Entry 6LRS (electron microscopy, 3.37 A resolution); this record covers chains T and H of the 12 polymer chains in the assembly.

[Chain T]
Protein: Ribulose bisphosphate carboxylase small chain
Organism: Nostoc sp. (strain PCC 7120 / SAG 25.82 / UTEX 2576)
Notes: EC 4.1.1.39
Reference sequence: P06514 (RBS_NOSS1); numbering as in UniProt (aligned over 1-109)
Chain sequence (109 residues; row label = number of the first residue in the row):
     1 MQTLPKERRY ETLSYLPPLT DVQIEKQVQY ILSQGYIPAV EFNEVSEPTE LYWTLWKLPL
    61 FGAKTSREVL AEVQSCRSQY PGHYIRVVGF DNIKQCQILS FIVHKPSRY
Disordered / not traced: 107-109

[Chain H]
Protein: Ribulose bisphosphate carboxylase large chain
Organism: Nostoc sp. (strain PCC 7120 / SAG 25.82 / UTEX 2576)
Notes: EC 4.1.1.39
Reference sequence: P00879 (RBL_NOSS1); residues 1-476 here = UniProt positions 1-476
Chain sequence (476 residues; numbered 1 to 476; the number before each row is that of its first residue):
     1 MSYAQTKTQT KSGYKAGVQD YRLTYYTPDY TPKDTDILAA FRVTPQPGVP FEEAAAAVAA
    61 ESSTGTWTTV WTDLLTDLDR YKGRCYDIEP VPGEDNQFIA YIAYPLDLFE EGSITNVLTS
   121 IVGNVFGFKA LRALRLEDIR FPVAYIKTFQ GPPHGIQVER DKLNKYGRPL LGCTIKPKLG
   181 LSAKNYGRAV YECLRGGLDF TKDDENINSA PFQRWRDRFL FVADAITKAQ AETGEIKGHY
   241 LNVTAPTCEE MLKRAEYAKE LKQPIIMHDY LTAGFTANTT LARWCRDNGV LLHIHRAMHA
   301 VIDRQKNHGI HFRVLAKALR LSGGDHIHTG TVVGKLEGER GITMGFVDLL RENYVEQDKS
   361 RGIYFTQDWA SLPGVMAVAS GGIHVWHMPA LVEIFGDDSV LQFGGGTLGH PWGNAPGATA
   421 NRVALEACVQ ARNEGRNLAR EGNDVIREAA KWSPELAVAC ELWKEIKFEF EAMDTV
Disordered / not traced: 1-21, 461-476
UniProt features mapped onto this chain:
  - active site (Proton acceptor): K176, H295
  - binding site (substrate): N124, T174, K178, R296, H328, S380
  - binding site (Mg(2+)): K202, D204, E205
  - site: K335 (Transition state stabilizer)
  - modified residue: K202 (N6-carboxylysine)
Disulfide bonds: C173-C193

[How chain T and chain H interact]
Pairs across the interface (58):
  M1(T) - P411(H)
  M1(T) - W412(H)
  T3(T) - E455(H)
  L4(T) - R195(H)  hydrogen bond (backbone-side chain)
  L4(T) - G196(H)
  L4(T) - A415(H)
  L4(T) - T419(H)
  L4(T) - E455(H)
  E7(T) - E232(H)
  R8(T) - E232(H)
  R8(T) - T233(H)
  R8(T) - G234(H)
  R9(T) - T233(H)
  Y10(T) - E235(H)
  Y10(T) - R422(H)  hydrogen bond (backbone-side chain)
  E11(T) - N164(H)  hydrogen bond
  E11(T) - E235(H)
  E11(T) - R422(H)  hydrogen bond (backbone-side chain)
  E11(T) - E426(H)
  T12(T) - Y166(H)
  T12(T) - R168(H)
  T12(T) - E426(H)
  L13(T) - E426(H)  hydrogen bond (backbone-side chain)
  L13(T) - Q430(H)
  S14(T) - E426(H)  hydrogen bond (backbone-side chain)
  Y15(T) - G196(H)  hydrogen bond (side chain-backbone)
  Y15(T) - G197(H)
  Y15(T) - T419(H)
  Y15(T) - R422(H)  hydrogen bond
  Y15(T) - V423(H)  hydrophobic
  Y15(T) - E426(H)  hydrogen bond (backbone-side chain)
  L16(T) - E426(H)
  L16(T) - A427(H)  hydrophobic
  L16(T) - Q430(H)
  P17(T) - W452(H)  hydrophobic
  K26(T) - N433(H)
  Q27(T) - Q430(H)
  Q27(T) - N433(H)
  Y30(T) - R432(H)
  Y30(T) - N433(H)
  P48(T) - Q230(H)
  P48(T) - E235(H)
  P48(T) - I236(H)
  E50(T) - N164(H)
  L51(T) - K162(H)
  L51(T) - N164(H)
  R86(T) - Y166(H)  hydrogen bond
  V88(T) - Y166(H)
  K94(T) - Q157(H)  hydrogen bond (backbone-side chain)
  Q95(T) - Q157(H)
  C96(T) - Q157(H)
  Q97(T) - D161(H)
  Q97(T) - Y166(H)  hydrogen bond
  I98(T) - Y166(H)
  L99(T) - Y166(H)
  L99(T) - G167(H)
  L99(T) - N433(H)
  S100(T) - Y166(H)
Interface residues without a listed pair, chain T (33 interface residues in all): Q2, Q23, S46, G89
Interface residues without a listed pair, chain H (31 interface residues in all): K165, E434

[In short]
Chain T and chain H form an interface of 33 and 31 residues respectively, with 12 hydrogen bonds. Among the
polar pairs are L4(T)-R195(H), Y10(T)-R422(H) and E11(T)-N164(H). From UniProt: active-site residues K176(H)
and H295(H), 6 substrate-binding residues and 3 Mg2+-binding residues on chain H.
Here chain T is Ribulose bisphosphate carboxylase small chain and chain H is Ribulose bisphosphate carboxylase
large chain, both from Nostoc sp. (strain PCC 7120 / SAG 25.82 / UTEX 2576). Entry 6LRS (Cryo-EM structure of
RbcL8-RbcS4 from Anabaena sp. PCC 7120) was determined by electron microscopy together with 6KKM and 6LRR from
the same study.
